4ZLG - chain A; structure by X-ray diffraction, 1.75 A resolution.

# Chain A
Protein: Putative b-glycan phosphorylase
Source organism: Saccharophagus degradans 2-40
Notes: EC 2.4.1.321
UniProt: Q21MB1 (Q21MB1_SACD2); residue numbers follow UniProt; this construct covers 1-788
Amino-acid sequence (796 residues; each row starts with the number of its first residue):
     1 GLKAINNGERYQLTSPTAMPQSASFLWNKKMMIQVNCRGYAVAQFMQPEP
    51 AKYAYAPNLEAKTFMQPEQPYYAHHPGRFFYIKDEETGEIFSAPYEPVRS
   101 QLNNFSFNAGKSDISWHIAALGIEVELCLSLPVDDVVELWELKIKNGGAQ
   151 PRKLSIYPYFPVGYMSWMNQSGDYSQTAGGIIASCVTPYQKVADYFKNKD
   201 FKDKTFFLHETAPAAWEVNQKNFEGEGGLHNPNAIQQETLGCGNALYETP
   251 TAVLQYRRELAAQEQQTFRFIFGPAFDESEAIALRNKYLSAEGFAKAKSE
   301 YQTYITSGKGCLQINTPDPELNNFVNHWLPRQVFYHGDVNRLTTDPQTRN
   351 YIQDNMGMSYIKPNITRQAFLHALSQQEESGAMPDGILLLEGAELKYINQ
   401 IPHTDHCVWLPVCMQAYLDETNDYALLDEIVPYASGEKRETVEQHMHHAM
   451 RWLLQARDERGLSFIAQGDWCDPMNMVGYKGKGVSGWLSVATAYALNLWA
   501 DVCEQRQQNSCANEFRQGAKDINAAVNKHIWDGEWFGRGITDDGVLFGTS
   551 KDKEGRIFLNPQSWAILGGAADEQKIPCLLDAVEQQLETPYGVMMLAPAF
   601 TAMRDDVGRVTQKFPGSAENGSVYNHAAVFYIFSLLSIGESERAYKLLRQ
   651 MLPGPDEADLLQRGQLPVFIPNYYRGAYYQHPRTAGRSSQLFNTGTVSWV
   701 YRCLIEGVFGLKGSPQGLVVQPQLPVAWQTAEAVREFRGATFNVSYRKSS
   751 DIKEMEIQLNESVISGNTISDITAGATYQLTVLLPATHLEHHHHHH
Not modelled in the structure: 786-796
Differences from the reference sequence: engineered mutation Gly1 (Met in Q21MB1); expression tag (789-796)
Small-molecule neighbours:
  - D-gluconic acid (GCO): Trp167, Gln190, Gln347, Ile398, Asp472, Pro473, Arg609, Lys613, Glu619
  - D-glucono-1,5-lactone (LGC): Arg341, Gln347, Arg349, Asn350, Trp470, Cys471, Asp472, Pro473, Glu619, Tyr624
From the paper describing this entry:
  - catalytic residues: Asp472 (proposed by the authors, not directly observed)
  - binding site for D-gluconic acid: Gln190, Gln347, Asp472, Arg609, Lys613
  - mutagenesis - R609A, K613A: abolished catalytic activity on D-gluconic acid
  - mutagenesis - Q190A: decreased catalytic activity on D-gluconic acid
  - specificity-determining residues: Gln347, Arg609, Lys613 (by similarity / conservation)
  - mutagenesis - Q190A: decreased catalytic activity on GlcUA
  - mutagenesis - Q190A: decreased catalytic activity (phosphorolysis reaction)

# Summary
Chain A binds D-gluconic acid and D-glucono-1,5-lactone. The paper reports the catalytic residue Asp472; R609A
and K613A abolish catalytic activity on D-gluconic acid.
Chain A is Putative b-glycan phosphorylase (Saccharophagus degradans 2-40); the structure, Cellobionic acid
phosphorylase - gluconic acid complex, was determined by X-ray diffraction, deposited together with 4ZLE, 4ZLF
and 4ZLI.
